PDB entry 1RWI | X-ray diffraction, 1.80 A resolution | chain B

== Chain B ==
Name: Serine/threonine-protein kinase pknD
Organism: Mycobacterium tuberculosis
Notes: EC 2.7.1.37; fragment: PknD 403-665
Reference sequence: O05871 (PKND_MYCTU); residues 1-262 here correspond to UniProt positions 403-664 (UniProt number = residue number + 402)
Amino-acid sequence (270 residues; row label = number of the first residue in the row):
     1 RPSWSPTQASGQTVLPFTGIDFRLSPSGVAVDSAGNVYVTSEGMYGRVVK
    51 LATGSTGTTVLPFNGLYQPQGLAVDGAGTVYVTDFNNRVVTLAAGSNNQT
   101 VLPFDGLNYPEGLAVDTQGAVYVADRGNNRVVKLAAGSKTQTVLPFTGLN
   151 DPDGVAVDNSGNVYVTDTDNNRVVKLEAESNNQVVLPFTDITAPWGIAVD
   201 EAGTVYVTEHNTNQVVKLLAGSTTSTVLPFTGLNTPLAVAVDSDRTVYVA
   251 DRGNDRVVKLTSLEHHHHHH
Disordered / not traced: 1-11, 53-57
Sequence notes: cloning artifact (263-264); expression tag (265-270)
Ion coordination: Cd2+ site 1: E42 (shared with 2 residues of chain A); Cd2+ site 2: E111, D153 (shared with 1 residue of chain A); Cd2+ site 3: N150, D151, D169; Cd2+ site 4: D151 (shared with 2 residues of chain A); Cd2+ site 5: D169 (shared with 1 residue of chain A); Cd2+ site 6: H210 (shared with 1 residue of chain A); Cd2+ site 7: D244 (shared with 1 residue of chain A); Cd2+ site 8: E264, H267 (shared with 1 residue of chain A); Cd2+ site 9: H265, H266; Cd2+ site 10: H268, H270 (shared with 1 residue of chain A); Cd2+ site 11 near H269 (its only coordinating residue here)

== In short ==
E111 and D153 form the Cd2+ site 2. N150, D151 and D169 form the Cd2+ site 3.
Chain B is Serine/threonine-protein kinase pknD (Mycobacterium tuberculosis); the structure, Extracellular
domain of Mycobacterium tuberculosis PknD, was determined by X-ray diffraction together with 1RWL from the
same study.
